PDB entry 7CGE | electron microscopy, 2.90 A resolution | chains A and I of the 12 polymer chains in the assembly

Chain A:
Molecule: Lipid asymmetry maintenance ABC transporter permease subunit MlaE
Organism: Escherichia coli (strain K12)
Reference sequence: A0A4S5B3V0 (A0A4S5B3V0_ECOLI); residues 1-260 here = UniProt positions 1-260
Amino-acid sequence (260 residues; numbered 1 to 260; the number before each row is that of its first residue):
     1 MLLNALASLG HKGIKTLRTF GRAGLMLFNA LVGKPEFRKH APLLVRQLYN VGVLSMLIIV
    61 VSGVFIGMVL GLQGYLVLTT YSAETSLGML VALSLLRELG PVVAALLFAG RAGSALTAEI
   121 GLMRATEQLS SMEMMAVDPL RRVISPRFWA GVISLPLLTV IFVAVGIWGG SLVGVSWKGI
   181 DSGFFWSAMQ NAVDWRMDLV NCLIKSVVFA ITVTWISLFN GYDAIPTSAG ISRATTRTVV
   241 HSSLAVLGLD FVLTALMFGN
Unresolved in the structure: 1-2, 260
Small-molecule neighbours:
  - phosphatidylglycerol (PGW; (1R)-2-{[(S)-{[(2S)-2,3-dihydroxypropyl]oxy}(hydroxy)phosphoryl]oxy}-1-[(hexadecanoyloxy)methyl]ethyl (9Z)-octadec-9-enoate), molecule 1: Lys-12, Lys-15, Thr-16, Thr-19, Phe-20, Ala-23, Val-208, Ile-211, Thr-212, Trp-215, Ile-216, Phe-219, Arg-237, His-241
  - phosphatidylglycerol (PGW), molecule 2: Leu-27, Leu-31, Phe-148, Trp-149, Val-152, Trp-195, Arg-196, Val-200, Ile-204, Val-207, Val-208, Ile-211
  - phosphatidylglycerol (PGW), molecule 3: Tyr-49, Val-53, Leu-54, Met-56, Leu-57, Val-60, Val-61, Val-64
  - phosphatidylglycerol (PGW), molecule 4: Leu-57, Val-61, Phe-65
  - phosphatidylglycerol (PGW), molecule 5: Ile-66, Val-69, Leu-70, Gln-73, Leu-76, Val-77, Tyr-81, Leu-99, Val-103
  - phosphatidylglycerol (PGW), molecule 6: Leu-78, Tyr-81, Ala-83, Met-89, Leu-90, Leu-93, Ser-94, Arg-97, Glu-98, Leu-99, Val-102, Asp-250
  - phosphatidylglycerol (PGW), molecule 7: Leu-96, Pro-156, Leu-157, Val-160, Trp-195, Leu-199, Val-200, Cys-202, Leu-203
  - phosphatidylglycerol (PGW), molecule 8: Ile-216, Arg-237, His-241, Leu-244, Ala-245, Gly-248, Leu-249, Phe-251, Val-252, Leu-253
From the paper describing this entry:
  - mutagenesis - I14N, R97E, L99N, R237E/H241E: decreased growth in response to SDS/EDTA
  - binding site for phosphatidylglycerol: Ile-66, Leu-70, Val-77, Leu-78, Met-89, Arg-97, Leu-99, Arg-196

Chain I:
Molecule: Outer membrane lipid asymmetry maintenance protein MlaD
Organism: Escherichia coli (strain K12)
Reference sequence: A0A6D2XU65 (A0A6D2XU65_ECOLI); numbering as in UniProt (aligned over 1-183)
Amino-acid sequence (183 residues; each row starts with the number of its first residue):
     1 MQTKKNEIWV GIFLLAALLA ALFVCLKAAN VTSIRTEPTY TLYATFDNIG GLKARSPVSI
    61 GGVVVGRVAD ITLDPKTYLP RVTLEIEQRY NHIPDTSSLS IRTSGLLGEQ YLALNVGFED
   121 PELGTAILKD GDTIQDTKSA MVLEDLIGQF LYGSKGDDNK NSGDAPAAAP GNNETTEPVG
   181 TTK
Unresolved in the structure: 1-3, 31-35, 153-183
From the paper describing this entry:
  - binding site for phosphatidylglycerol: Arg-55, Arg-67, Leu-106, Leu-107

Interface between chain A and chain I:
Residue-residue contacts - 6 pairs, chain A then chain I:
  Leu-6(A) / Glu-7(I)
  Leu-6(A) / Gly-11(I)
  Ala-7(A) / Glu-7(I)
  Gly-10(A) / Glu-7(I)
  Gly-10(A) / Val-10(I)
  Gly-10(A) / Gly-11(I)
Interface residues without a listed pair, chain A (5 interface residues in all): Leu-9, Ile-14
Interface residues without a listed pair, chain I (5 interface residues in all): Ile-8, Leu-14

In short:
Chain A and chain I each contribute 5 residues to their interface. Ligands of chain A: 8 copies of
phosphatidylglycerol. From the paper: a binding site for phosphatidylglycerol at Ile-66(A), Leu-70(A) and
Arg-55(I) among others; I14N, R97E and L99N of chain A, among others, reduce growth in response to SDS/EDTA.
Chain A is Lipid asymmetry maintenance ABC transporter permease subunit MlaE and chain I is Outer membrane
lipid asymmetry maintenance protein MlaD, both from Escherichia coli (strain K12); the structure, The overall
structure of nucleotide free MlaFEDB complex, was determined by electron microscopy, deposited together with
7CGN and 7CH0.
